8WOL - chains 1 and z of the 60 polymer chains in the assembly; structure by electron microscopy, 2.60 A resolution.

== Chain 1 (and z) ==
Molecule: Major membrane protein 1
Organism: Mycolicibacterium smegmatis
Notes: chain z of this document is another copy of the same molecule, construct and numbering; everything in this record applies to it too
Reference sequence: A0A653FP42 (A0A653FP42_MYCSM); residues 10-316 here correspond to UniProt positions 1-307 (UniProt number = residue number - 9)
Chain sequence (316 residues; numbered 1 to 316; the number before each row is that of its first residue):
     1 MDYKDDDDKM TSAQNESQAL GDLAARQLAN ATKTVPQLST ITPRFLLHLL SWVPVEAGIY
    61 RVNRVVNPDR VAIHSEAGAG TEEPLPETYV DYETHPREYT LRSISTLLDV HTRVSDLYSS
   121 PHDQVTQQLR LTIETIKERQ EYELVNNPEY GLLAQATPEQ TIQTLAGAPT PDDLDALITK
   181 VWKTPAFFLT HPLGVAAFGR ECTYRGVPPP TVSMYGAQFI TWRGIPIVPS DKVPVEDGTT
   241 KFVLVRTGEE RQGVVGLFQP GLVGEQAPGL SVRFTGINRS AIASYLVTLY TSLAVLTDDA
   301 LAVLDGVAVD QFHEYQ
Unresolved in the structure: 1-14
Construct notes: initiating methionine (1); expression tag (2-9)

== Interface between chain 1 and chain z ==
Residue-residue contacts - 83 pairs, chain 1 then chain z:
  V55(1) with T32(z)
  E56(1) with N30(z); T32(z)
  A57(1) with A29(z), hydrophobic; N30(z)
  I59(1) with R26(z); A31(z); T32(z), hydrogen bond (backbone-backbone)
  Y60(1) with T32(z); T34(z)
  R61(1) with T32(z), hydrogen bond (backbone-backbone); K33(z); T34(z), hydrogen bond (backbone-backbone)
  V62(1) with T34(z)
  N63(1) with T34(z), hydrogen bond (side chain-backbone); V35(z); P36(z); Q37(z), hydrogen bond (backbone-backbone)
  R64(1) with Q37(z)
  V65(1) with P36(z), hydrophobic; Q37(z), hydrogen bond (backbone-backbone); L38(z), hydrophobic
  P68(1) with L38(z), hydrophobic; T40(z)
  A72(1) with T106(z), hydrogen bond (backbone-side chain)
  I73(1) with I104(z), hydrophobic; S105(z); R139(z), hydrogen bond (backbone-side chain)
  H74(1) with S103(z); I104(z); S105(z), hydrogen bond (backbone-backbone)
  S75(1) with S103(z); I104(z); R139(z), hydrogen bond; E143(z), hydrogen bond
  E76(1) with R102(z); S103(z), hydrogen bond
  A77(1) with R102(z), hydrogen bond (backbone-side chain); E149(z)
  G78(1) with R102(z); E149(z)
  A79(1) with R102(z)
  L85(1) with S105(z); L107(z), hydrophobic; L286(z), hydrophobic
  P86(1) with T106(z); L107(z), hydrogen bond (backbone-backbone)
  E87(1) with L107(z); D109(z)
  T88(1) with T106(z); L107(z), hydrogen bond (backbone-backbone); L108(z); D109(z), hydrogen bond (backbone-backbone)
  Y89(1) with D109(z); Q128(z)
  V90(1) with Q128(z), hydrogen bond (backbone-side chain); L131(z), hydrophobic
  Y92(1) with P36(z), hydrophobic; Q127(z); Q128(z), hydrogen bond; L131(z)
  D172(1) with R200(z); F312(z)
  T179(1) with A196(z)
  W182(1) with P192(z), hydrophobic
  K183(1) with S39(z); I41(z), hydrogen bond (side chain-backbone)
  T184(1) with G216(z)
  Y204(1) with Q316(z)
  R205(1) with Y315(z)
  V207(1) with G206(z)
  R223(1) with G199(z); T203(z); P209(z); T211(z); Q218(z); I220(z)
  G224(1) with Q218(z)
  Q252(1) with Q37(z); L38(z), hydrogen bond (side chain-backbone); I41(z)
  L296(1) with Q37(z)
  D299(1) with S39(z)
Interface residues without a listed pair, chain 1 (47 interface residues in all): V71, E98, L165, P171, D175, G206, W222, T297
Interface residues without a listed pair, chain z (58 interface residues in all): T42, P43, L101, Q124, T132, T135, I136, N147, P148, L193, P208, A217, P229, D231, S284

== Summary ==
The interface between chain 1 and chain z involves 47 residues on one side and 58 on the other, with 20
hydrogen bonds. Among the polar pairs are N63(1)-T34(z), A72(1)-T106(z) and I73(1)-R139(z).
Both chains are Major membrane protein 1 (Mycolicibacterium smegmatis). Entry 8WOL (Cryo-EM structure of the
Mmp1 encapasulin from Mycobacterium smegmatis) was determined by electron microscopy (same publication as
8WON).
